8V10 - chains B and D of the 4 polymer chains in the assembly; structure by X-ray diffraction, 3.02 A resolution.

[Chain B]
Name: Mps1/NUF2 chimera protein
From: Saccharomyces cerevisiae
Notes: EC 2.7.12.2
Reference sequence: chimeric construct of P54199, P33895: residues 137-171 from P54199 (MPS1_YEAST) positions 137-171 (same numbers); residues 1002-1153 from P33895 positions 2-153 (UniProt number = residue number - 1000); residues 1407-1451 from P33895 positions 407-451 (UniProt number = residue number - 1000)
Sequence (233 residues; row label = number of the first residue in the row; note: 1083 numbers in that range are skipped by the numbering (no residue carries them; nothing is unmodelled there)):
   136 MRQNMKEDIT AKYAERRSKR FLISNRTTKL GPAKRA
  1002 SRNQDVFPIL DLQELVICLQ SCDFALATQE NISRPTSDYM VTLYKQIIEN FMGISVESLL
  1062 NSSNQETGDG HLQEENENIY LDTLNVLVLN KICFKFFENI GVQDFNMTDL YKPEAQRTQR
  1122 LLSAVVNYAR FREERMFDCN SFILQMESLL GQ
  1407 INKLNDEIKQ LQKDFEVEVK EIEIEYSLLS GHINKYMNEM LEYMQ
Not modelled in the structure: 136-150
Cystine bridges: C1019-C1023
Construct notes: initiating methionine (136)

[Chain D]
Name: Kinetochore protein SPC25
From: Saccharomyces cerevisiae
Reference sequence: P40014 (SPC25_YEAST); the construct lacks a stretch of the UniProt sequence, so the offset changes along the chain: 1-31 = UniProt 1-31; 32-115 = UniProt 138-221
Sequence (115 residues; row label = number of the first residue in the row):
     1 MASIDAFSDL ERRMDGFQKD VAQVLARQQN HVALYERLLQ LRVLPGASDV HDVRFVFGDD
    61 SRCWIEVAMH GDHVIGNSHP ALDPKSRATL EHVLTVQGDL AAFLVVARDM LLASL
Metal / ion sites: Ni2+: E11, D49, H51 (shared with 1 residue of chain A)
Swiss-Prot annotation at these positions:
  - modified residue: A2 (N-acetylalanine)

[Interface between chain B and chain D]
Residue-residue contacts - 19 pairs, chain B then chain D:
  E1429(B) - A2(D)
  E1429(B) - S3(D)  hydrogen bond
  E1429(B) - I4(D)
  Y1432(B) - A2(D)
  Y1432(B) - S3(D)
  Y1432(B) - I4(D)
  Y1432(B) - A6(D)
  Y1432(B) - F7(D)
  S1433(B) - A2(D)  hydrogen bond (side chain-backbone)
  I1439(B) - L10(D)  hydrophobic
  N1440(B) - L10(D)
  N1440(B) - R13(D)  hydrogen bond
  Y1442(B) - F17(D)  hydrophobic
  M1443(B) - R13(D)
  M1443(B) - F17(D)  hydrophobic
  M1446(B) - F17(D)  hydrophobic
  M1450(B) - F17(D)  hydrophobic
  M1450(B) - D20(D)
  M1450(B) - V21(D)  hydrophobic
Interface residues without a listed pair, chain B (13 interface residues in all): I1428, I1430, S1436, L1447
Interface residues without a listed pair, chain D (12 interface residues in all): M1, M14

[Overview]
13 residues of chain B and 12 residues of chain D are in contact, with 3 hydrogen bonds. Polar pairs include
E1429(B)-S3(D), S1433(B)-A2(D) and N1440(B)-R13(D). E11(D), D49(D) and H51(D) coordinate Ni2+.
Chain B is Mps1/NUF2 chimera protein and chain D is Kinetochore protein SPC25, both from Saccharomyces
cerevisiae; the structure, Structure of a Saccharomyces cerevisiae Mps1 peptide bound to dwarf Ndc80 Complex,
was determined by X-ray diffraction, deposited together with 8V11.
